Entry 6RRD (electron microscopy, 3.10 A resolution); this record covers chains A and B of the 20 polymer chains in the assembly.

Chain A:
Molecule: DNA-directed RNA polymerase I subunit RPA190
Organism: Saccharomyces cerevisiae
Notes: EC 2.7.7.6
UniProtKB: P10964 (RPA1_YEAST); numbering as in UniProt (aligned over 1-1664)
Amino-acid sequence (1664 residues; row label = number of the first residue in the row):
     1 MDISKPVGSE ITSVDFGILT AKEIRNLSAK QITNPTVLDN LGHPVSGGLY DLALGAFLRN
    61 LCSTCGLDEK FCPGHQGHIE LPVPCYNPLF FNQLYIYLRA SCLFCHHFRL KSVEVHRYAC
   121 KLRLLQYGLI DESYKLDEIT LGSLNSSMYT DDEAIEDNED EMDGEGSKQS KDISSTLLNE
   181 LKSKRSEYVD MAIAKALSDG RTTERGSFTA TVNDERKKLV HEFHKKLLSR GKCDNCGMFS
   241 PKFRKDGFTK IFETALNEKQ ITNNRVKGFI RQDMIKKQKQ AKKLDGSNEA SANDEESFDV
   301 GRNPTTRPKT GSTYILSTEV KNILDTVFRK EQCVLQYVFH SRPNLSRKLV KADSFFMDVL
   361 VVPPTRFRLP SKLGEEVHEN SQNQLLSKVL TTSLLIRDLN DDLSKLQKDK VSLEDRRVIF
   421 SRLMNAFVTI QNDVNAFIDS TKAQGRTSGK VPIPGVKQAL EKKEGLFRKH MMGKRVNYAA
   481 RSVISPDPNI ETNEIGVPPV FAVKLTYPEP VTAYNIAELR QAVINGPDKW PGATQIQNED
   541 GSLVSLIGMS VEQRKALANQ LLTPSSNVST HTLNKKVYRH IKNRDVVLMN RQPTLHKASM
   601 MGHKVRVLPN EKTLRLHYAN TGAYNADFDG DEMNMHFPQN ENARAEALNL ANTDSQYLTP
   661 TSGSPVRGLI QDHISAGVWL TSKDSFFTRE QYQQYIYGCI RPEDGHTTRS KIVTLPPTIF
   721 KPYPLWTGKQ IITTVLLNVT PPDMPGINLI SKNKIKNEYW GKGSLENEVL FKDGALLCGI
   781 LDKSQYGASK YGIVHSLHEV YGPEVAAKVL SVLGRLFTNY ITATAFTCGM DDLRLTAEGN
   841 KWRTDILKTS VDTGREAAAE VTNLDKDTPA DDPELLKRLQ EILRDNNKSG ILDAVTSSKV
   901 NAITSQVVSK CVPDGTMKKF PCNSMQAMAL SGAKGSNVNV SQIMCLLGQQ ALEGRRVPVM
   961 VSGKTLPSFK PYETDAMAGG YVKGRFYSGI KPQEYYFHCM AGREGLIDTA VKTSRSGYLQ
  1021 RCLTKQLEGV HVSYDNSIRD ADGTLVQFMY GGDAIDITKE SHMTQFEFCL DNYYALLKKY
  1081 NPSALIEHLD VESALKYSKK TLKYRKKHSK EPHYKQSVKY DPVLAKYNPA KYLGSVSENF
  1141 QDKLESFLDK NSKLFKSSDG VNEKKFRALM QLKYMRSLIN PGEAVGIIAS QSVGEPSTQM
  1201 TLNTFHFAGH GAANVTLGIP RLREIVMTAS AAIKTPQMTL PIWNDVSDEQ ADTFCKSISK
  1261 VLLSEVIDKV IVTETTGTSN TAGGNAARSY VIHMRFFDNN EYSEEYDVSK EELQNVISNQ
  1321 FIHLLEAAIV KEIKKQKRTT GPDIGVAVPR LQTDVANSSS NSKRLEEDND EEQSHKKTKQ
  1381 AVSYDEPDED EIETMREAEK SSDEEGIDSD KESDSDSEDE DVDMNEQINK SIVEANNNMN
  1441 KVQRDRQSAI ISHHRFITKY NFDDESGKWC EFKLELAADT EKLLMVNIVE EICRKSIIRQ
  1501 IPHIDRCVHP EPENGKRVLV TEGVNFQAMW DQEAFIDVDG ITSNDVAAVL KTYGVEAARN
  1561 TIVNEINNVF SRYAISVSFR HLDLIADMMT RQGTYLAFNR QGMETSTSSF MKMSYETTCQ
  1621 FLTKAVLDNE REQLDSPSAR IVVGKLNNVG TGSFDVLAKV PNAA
Disordered / not traced: 23, 142-171, 271-311, 407-416, 1154-1159, 1206-1213, 1279-1286, 1339-1432, 1664
UniProt features mapped onto this chain:
  - region: Pro992 to Glu1004 (Bridging helix)
  - binding site (Zn(2+)): Cys62, Cys65, Cys72, His75, Cys102, Cys105, Cys233, Cys236
  - binding site (Mg(2+)): Asp627, Asp629, Asp631
  - modified residue (Phosphoserine): Ser889, Ser1636

Chain B:
Molecule: DNA-directed RNA polymerase I subunit RPA135
Organism: Saccharomyces cerevisiae
Notes: EC 2.7.7.6
UniProtKB: P22138 (RPA2_YEAST); numbering as in UniProt (aligned over 1-1203)
Amino-acid sequence (1203 residues; row label = number of the first residue in the row):
     1 MSKVIKPPGQ ARTADFRTLE RESRFINPPK DKSAFPLLQE AVQPHIGSFN ALTEGPDGGL
    61 LNLGVKDIGE KVIFDGKPLN SEDEISNSGY LGNKLSVSVE QVSIAKPMSN DGVSSAVERK
   121 VYPSESRQRL TSYRGKLLLK LKWSVNNGEE NLFEVRDCGG LPVMLQSNRC HLNKMSPYEL
   181 VQHKEESDEI GGYFIVNGIE KLIRMLIVQR RNHPMAIIRP SFANRGASYS HYGIQIRSVR
   241 PDQTSQTNVL HYLNDGQVTF RFSWRKNEYL VPVVMILKAL CHTSDREIFD GIIGNDVKDS
   301 FLTDRLELLL RGFKKRYPHL QNRTQVLQYL GDKFRVVFQA SPDQSDLEVG QEVLDRIVLV
   361 HLGKDGSQDK FRMLLFMIRK LYSLVAGECS PDNPDATQHQ EVLLGGFLYG MILKEKIDEY
   421 LQNIIAQVRM DINRGMAINF KDKRYMSRVL MRVNENIGSK MQYFLSTGNL VSQSGLDLQQ
   481 VSGYTVVAEK INFYRFISHF RMVHRGSFFA QLKTTTVRKL LPESWGFLCP VHTPDGSPCG
   541 LLNHFAHKCR ISTQQSDVSR IPSILYSLGV APASHTFAAG PSLCCVQIDG KIIGWVSHEQ
   601 GKIIADTLRY WKVEGKTPGL PIDLEIGYVP PSTRGQYPGL YLFGGHSRML RPVRYLPLDK
   661 EDIVGPFEQV YMNIAVTPQE IQNNVHTHVE FTPTNILSIL ANLTPFSDFN QSPRNMYQCQ
   721 MGKQTMGTPG VALCHRSDNK LYRLQTGQTP IVKANLYDDY GMDNFPNGFN AVVAVISYTG
   781 YDMDDAMIIN KSADERGFGY GTMYKTEKVD LALNRNRGDP ITQHFGFGND EWPKEWLEKL
   841 DEDGLPYIGT YVEEGDPICA YFDDTLNKTK IKTYHSSEPA YIEEVNLIGD ESNKFQELQT
   901 VSIKYRIRRT PQIGDKFSSR HGQKGVCSRK WPTIDMPFSE TGIQPDIIIN PHAFPSRMTI
   961 GMFVESLAGK AGALHGIAQD STPWIFNEDD TPADYFGEQL AKAGYNYHGN EPMYSGATGE
  1021 ELRADIYVGV VYYQRLRHMV NDKFQVRSTG PVNSLTMQPV KGRKRHGGIR VGEMERDALI
  1081 GHGTSFLLQD RLLNSSDYTQ ASVCRECGSI LTTQQSVPRI GSISTVCCRR CSMRFEDAKK
  1141 LLTKSEDGEK IFIDDSQIWE DGQGNKFVGG NETTTVAIPF VLKYLDSELS AMGIRLRYNV
  1201 EPK
Disordered / not traced: 1-11, 112-116, 1141-1147
UniProt features mapped onto this chain:
  - zinc finger: Cys1104 to Cys1131 (C4-type)
  - modified residue: Ser2 (N-acetylserine), Ser81 (Phosphoserine), Ser1156 (Phosphoserine)
  - mutagenesis: Cys1104 (C1104A: No effect; when associated with A-1107; A-1128 and A-1131), Cys1107 (C1107A: Lethal. Abolishes recruitment of RPA1 to Pol I. No effect; when associated with A-1104; A-1128 and A-1131), Cys1127 (C1127R: Responsible of suppression of RPA190-5 and RPA190-1 mutations), Cys1128 (C1128A: No effect; when associated with A-1104; A-1107 and A-1131), Cys1131 (C1131A: No effect; when associated with A-1104; A-1107 and A-1128)

Interface between chain A and chain B:
Contacting residue pairs - 384 pairs, chain A then chain B:
  Met1(A) - Asn1094(B)
  Met1(A) - Tyr1098(B)  hydrophobic
  Lys5(A) - Gln1100(B)  hydrogen bond (backbone-side chain)
  Val7(A) - Tyr1098(B)
  Val7(A) - Gln1100(B)
  Val7(A) - Thr1175(B)
  Val7(A) - Val1176(B)  hydrophobic
  Val7(A) - Ala1177(B)
  Ser9(A) - Thr1174(B)  hydrogen bond
  Ser9(A) - Thr1175(B)
  Ser9(A) - Val1176(B)
  Ser9(A) - Val1200(B)
  Ser9(A) - Pro1202(B)  hydrogen bond (side chain-backbone)
  Glu10(A) - Val1200(B)
  Glu10(A) - Glu1201(B)
  Glu10(A) - Pro1202(B)
  Ile11(A) - Ile1178(B)  hydrophobic
  Ile11(A) - Tyr1198(B)  hydrophobic
  Ile11(A) - Asn1199(B)
  Thr12(A) - Asn1199(B)  hydrogen bond (side chain-backbone)
  Thr12(A) - Glu1201(B)  hydrogen bond
  Thr12(A) - Pro1202(B)
  Ser13(A) - Arg1197(B)
  Ser13(A) - Tyr1198(B)
  Ser13(A) - Asn1199(B)  hydrogen bond
  Val14(A) - Leu1196(B)  hydrophobic
  Val14(A) - Arg1197(B)
  Val14(A) - Tyr1198(B)  hydrophobic
  Asp15(A) - Arg1195(B)
  Asp15(A) - Leu1196(B)
  Asp15(A) - Arg1197(B)  hydrogen bond (backbone-backbone)
  Asp15(A) - Asn1199(B)
  Phe16(A) - Arg1195(B)
  Phe16(A) - Leu1196(B)  hydrophobic
  Gly17(A) - Ile1194(B)
  Gly17(A) - Arg1195(B)  hydrogen bond (backbone-backbone)
  Ile18(A) - Gly1193(B)
  Leu19(A) - Arg1130(B)
  Leu19(A) - Ser1190(B)
  Leu19(A) - Gly1193(B)  hydrogen bond (backbone-backbone)
  Leu19(A) - Arg1195(B)
  Asn26(A) - Arg1129(B)
  Asn26(A) - Arg1130(B)  hydrogen bond (side chain-backbone)
  Asn26(A) - Ser1132(B)
  Leu27(A) - Thr1112(B)
  Leu27(A) - Arg1129(B)  hydrogen bond (backbone-side chain)
  Leu27(A) - Arg1130(B)
  Ala29(A) - Arg1129(B)
  Lys30(A) - Arg1129(B)
  Ser63(A) - Gly1162(B)
  Ser63(A) - Gln1163(B)  hydrogen bond (backbone-backbone)
  Thr64(A) - Gln1114(B)  hydrogen bond (backbone-side chain)
  Thr64(A) - Val1117(B)
  Thr64(A) - Arg1129(B)
  Thr64(A) - Asp1161(B)
  Thr64(A) - Gly1162(B)  hydrogen bond (backbone-backbone)
  Cys65(A) - Gln1114(B)
  Cys65(A) - Gln1115(B)  hydrogen bond (side chain-backbone)
  Cys65(A) - Val1117(B)
  Leu67(A) - Gln1115(B)
  His75(A) - Thr1113(B)
  His75(A) - Gln1114(B)
  Gln76(A) - Leu1111(B)
  Gln76(A) - Ser1190(B)
  Asn87(A) - Met1192(B)  hydrogen bond (side chain-backbone)
  Leu89(A) - Met1192(B)  hydrophobic
  Leu89(A) - Ile1194(B)  hydrophobic
  Met357(A) - Ala1191(B)
  Val361(A) - Ser1190(B)
  Val361(A) - Ala1191(B)
  Arg366(A) - Phe1180(B)
  Phe367(A) - Leu1055(B)
  Phe367(A) - Phe1180(B)  hydrophobic
  Phe367(A) - Ser1187(B)
  Glu376(A) - Asn814(B)
  Ile438(A) - Ala1191(B)
  Val456(A) - Glu1188(B)
  Val456(A) - Met1192(B)
  Lys457(A) - Met1192(B)
  Leu460(A) - Leu1185(B)  hydrophobic
  Leu460(A) - Met1192(B)  hydrophobic
  Leu466(A) - Val1181(B)  hydrophobic
  Leu466(A) - Tyr1184(B)  hydrophobic
  Phe467(A) - Leu1185(B)  hydrophobic
  Arg468(A) - Arg1070(B)  hydrogen bond (backbone-side chain)
  Lys469(A) - Arg1070(B)  hydrogen bond (backbone-side chain)
  His470(A) - Thr1056(B)
  His470(A) - Gln1058(B)  hydrogen bond (backbone-side chain)
  His470(A) - Val1181(B)
  Met471(A) - Val1181(B)
  Met471(A) - Leu1185(B)  hydrophobic
  Met472(A) - Gly1072(B)
  Met472(A) - Glu1073(B)
  Met472(A) - Arg1076(B)
  Gly473(A) - Arg1070(B)
  Gly473(A) - Val1071(B)
  Lys474(A) - Gln1058(B)
  Lys474(A) - Ile1069(B)
  Lys474(A) - Arg1070(B)
  Lys474(A) - Val1071(B)  hydrogen bond (backbone-backbone)
  Lys474(A) - Leu1092(B)  hydrogen bond (side chain-backbone)
  Lys474(A) - Ser1096(B)
  Lys474(A) - Asp1097(B)  salt bridge
  Lys474(A) - Pro1179(B)
  Arg475(A) - Pro1059(B)
  Arg475(A) - Val1060(B)
  Arg475(A) - Lys1061(B)
  Arg475(A) - Gly1068(B)  hydrogen bond (side chain-backbone)
  Arg475(A) - Ile1069(B)
  Arg475(A) - Arg1070(B)
  Arg475(A) - Ser1096(B)  hydrogen bond (backbone-side chain)
  Val476(A) - Gly1068(B)
  Val476(A) - Ile1069(B)  hydrogen bond (backbone-backbone)
  Val476(A) - Val1071(B)  hydrophobic
  Val476(A) - Arg1091(B)
  Val476(A) - Ser1095(B)
  Asn477(A) - Arg1047(B)  hydrogen bond
  Asn477(A) - Ser1048(B)
  Asn477(A) - Pro1059(B)
  Asn477(A) - Arg1091(B)  hydrogen bond (backbone-side chain)
  Asn477(A) - Ser1095(B)  hydrogen bond (backbone-backbone)
  Tyr478(A) - Arg1047(B)  hydrogen bond (backbone-backbone)
  Tyr478(A) - Ser1048(B)  hydrogen bond (backbone-backbone)
  Ala479(A) - Val1046(B)
  Ala479(A) - Arg1047(B)  hydrogen bond (backbone-backbone)
  Ala479(A) - Ile1069(B)  hydrophobic
  Ala479(A) - Arg1091(B)
  Ala480(A) - Gln1045(B)
  Ala480(A) - Val1046(B)  hydrophobic
  Arg481(A) - Phe1044(B)
  Arg481(A) - Gln1045(B)  hydrogen bond (backbone-backbone)
  Arg481(A) - Ile1069(B)
  Ser482(A) - Phe1044(B)
  Pro486(A) - Tyr781(B)
  Pro486(A) - Ser928(B)
  Asp487(A) - Tyr781(B)  hydrogen bond
  Pro488(A) - Gly780(B)
  Pro488(A) - Tyr781(B)
  Asn489(A) - Tyr781(B)  hydrogen bond
  Phe501(A) - Phe1044(B)  hydrophobic
  Phe501(A) - Val1046(B)  hydrophobic
  Lys504(A) - Ser1048(B)
  Leu505(A) - Arg1047(B)
  Leu588(A) - Leu1087(B)  hydrophobic
  Asn590(A) - Glu1075(B)
  Gln592(A) - Glu1075(B)
  Thr594(A) - Met1074(B)
  Thr594(A) - Glu1075(B)
  Thr594(A) - Ala1078(B)
  Lys597(A) - Ala1078(B)
  Lys597(A) - Gly1081(B)
  Lys597(A) - His1082(B)  hydrogen bond (backbone-side chain)
  Met600(A) - Glu1075(B)
  Met600(A) - Leu1079(B)  hydrophobic
  Met600(A) - His1082(B)  hydrogen bond (backbone-side chain)
  Thr613(A) - Ile913(B)
  Arg615(A) - Tyr781(B)
  Arg615(A) - Ile913(B)
  Arg615(A) - Ser928(B)  hydrogen bond (side chain-backbone)
  Tyr618(A) - Gly780(B)  hydrogen bond (side chain-backbone)
  Tyr618(A) - Tyr781(B)
  Tyr618(A) - Asp782(B)  hydrogen bond (side chain-backbone)
  Tyr618(A) - Met783(B)  hydrophobic
  Asp627(A) - Asp785(B)
  Phe628(A) - Asp785(B)
  Phe628(A) - Val926(B)
  Asp629(A) - Asp785(B)
  Asp629(A) - Lys916(B)
  Asp629(A) - Val926(B)
  Gly630(A) - Val926(B)
  Glu632(A) - Lys1043(B)
  Asn634(A) - Ile1069(B)
  His636(A) - Ile1069(B)
  His636(A) - Val1071(B)
  His636(A) - Arg1091(B)  hydrogen bond
  Phe637(A) - Arg1091(B)  hydrogen bond (backbone-side chain)
  Pro638(A) - Asp1090(B)
  Gln639(A) - Asp1090(B)  hydrogen bond (backbone-side chain)
  Asn640(A) - Asp1090(B)
  Asn642(A) - Phe1086(B)
  Ala643(A) - Phe1086(B)
  Ala643(A) - Leu1087(B)
  Ala643(A) - Asp1090(B)
  Glu646(A) - Thr1084(B)  hydrogen bond
  Glu646(A) - Phe1086(B)  hydrogen bond (side chain-backbone)
  Glu646(A) - Leu1087(B)  hydrogen bond (side chain-backbone)
  Ala651(A) - His1082(B)
  Gln656(A) - His1082(B)  hydrogen bond
  Gln671(A) - Met783(B)
  Gln671(A) - Asp784(B)  hydrogen bond
  Gln671(A) - Asn950(B)
  Gln671(A) - His952(B)  hydrogen bond (backbone-side chain)
  Asp672(A) - Ser777(B)
  Asp672(A) - Asp782(B)
  Asp672(A) - Met783(B)
  Asp672(A) - Asn950(B)
  Asp672(A) - His952(B)  salt bridge
  His673(A) - Met783(B)
  Ser675(A) - His952(B)
  Trp679(A) - Arg1023(B)
  Gln691(A) - Glu1020(B)
  Thr818(A) - Thr779(B)
  Ile821(A) - Ser777(B)
  Ile821(A) - Tyr778(B)
  Thr822(A) - Tyr778(B)  hydrogen bond (side chain-backbone)
  Thr822(A) - Ser1015(B)  hydrogen bond (backbone-side chain)
  Thr822(A) - Ala1017(B)
  Thr824(A) - Arg1023(B)
  Ala825(A) - Ile776(B)  hydrophobic
  Ala825(A) - Ser777(B)
  Ala825(A) - Leu1022(B)  hydrophobic
  Ala825(A) - Arg1023(B)  hydrogen bond (backbone-side chain)
  Phe826(A) - Ile776(B)
  Phe826(A) - Ser777(B)  hydrogen bond (backbone-backbone)
  Phe826(A) - Pro951(B)  hydrophobic
  Phe826(A) - His952(B)
  Thr827(A) - Val775(B)  hydrogen bond (side chain-backbone)
  Thr827(A) - Asp1025(B)
  Thr827(A) - Ile1026(B)
  Thr827(A) - Tyr1027(B)  hydrogen bond (side chain-backbone)
  Cys828(A) - Val775(B)
  Cys828(A) - Pro951(B)  hydrophobic
  Cys828(A) - Phe963(B)
  Cys828(A) - Tyr1027(B)
  Gly829(A) - Phe963(B)
  Gly829(A) - Tyr1027(B)
  Met830(A) - Phe963(B)  hydrophobic
  Met830(A) - Val964(B)  hydrophobic
  Met830(A) - Leu967(B)  hydrophobic
  Met830(A) - Ala993(B)  hydrophobic
  Met830(A) - His1008(B)
  Met830(A) - Tyr1027(B)
  Asp831(A) - His1008(B)
  Asp831(A) - Asn1010(B)
  Leu833(A) - Ile960(B)  hydrophobic
  Arg834(A) - Ala993(B)
  Arg834(A) - Asp994(B)  salt bridge
  Arg834(A) - Tyr1007(B)
  Arg834(A) - His1008(B)  hydrogen bond
  Arg843(A) - Glu988(B)  salt bridge
  Gln880(A) - Ser632(B)
  Gln880(A) - Thr633(B)  hydrogen bond (side chain-backbone)
  Arg884(A) - Ser632(B)
  Arg884(A) - Thr633(B)  hydrogen bond (side chain-backbone)
  Arg884(A) - Arg634(B)  hydrogen bond (side chain-backbone)
  Arg884(A) - Gly635(B)
  Met925(A) - Pro955(B)  hydrophobic
  Met928(A) - Pro951(B)
  Met928(A) - His952(B)
  Met928(A) - Pro955(B)  hydrophobic
  Ala933(A) - His952(B)
  Lys934(A) - Asp784(B)  salt bridge
  Lys934(A) - His952(B)  hydrogen bond (side chain-backbone)
  Lys934(A) - Pro955(B)
  Lys934(A) - Ser956(B)
  Asn939(A) - Pro955(B)
  Asn939(A) - Met958(B)
  Gln942(A) - Met958(B)
  Ile943(A) - Ile960(B)  hydrophobic
  Glu953(A) - Lys519(B)  salt bridge
  Pro958(A) - Pro522(B)
  Met960(A) - Pro522(B)
  Met960(A) - Glu523(B)
  Met960(A) - Val670(B)  hydrophobic
  Val961(A) - Gln636(B)
  Ser962(A) - Val670(B)  hydrogen bond (side chain-backbone)
  Ser962(A) - Tyr671(B)
  Lys964(A) - Val670(B)
  Lys964(A) - Met672(B)  hydrogen bond (side chain-backbone)
  Lys964(A) - Asn673(B)
  Thr965(A) - Pro522(B)
  Leu966(A) - Trp525(B)  hydrophobic
  Pro967(A) - Trp525(B)
  Pro967(A) - Gln669(B)
  Pro967(A) - Met672(B)
  Pro967(A) - Asn673(B)
  Pro967(A) - Ile674(B)  hydrogen bond (backbone-backbone)
  Ser968(A) - Ile674(B)
  Ser968(A) - Val676(B)
  Ser968(A) - His686(B)  hydrogen bond (backbone-side chain)
  Phe969(A) - Asn673(B)  hydrogen bond (backbone-side chain)
  Lys970(A) - Val685(B)
  Pro971(A) - Asn673(B)
  Phe986(A) - Phe709(B)
  Phe986(A) - Asn710(B)
  Phe986(A) - Gln711(B)
  Phe986(A) - Met958(B)  hydrophobic
  Phe986(A) - Ile960(B)
  Tyr987(A) - Phe709(B)
  Tyr987(A) - Thr991(B)
  Tyr987(A) - Ala993(B)
  Ser988(A) - Phe709(B)
  Ser988(A) - Asn987(B)
  Ser988(A) - Glu988(B)
  Gly989(A) - Asp708(B)
  Gly989(A) - Phe709(B)
  Ile990(A) - Asp708(B)  hydrogen bond (backbone-backbone)
  Ile990(A) - Trp984(B)  hydrogen bond (backbone-side chain)
  Lys991(A) - Glu680(B)  salt bridge
  Lys991(A) - Trp984(B)
  Pro992(A) - Trp525(B)
  Pro992(A) - Val676(B)  hydrophobic
  Pro992(A) - Pro693(B)  hydrophobic
  Pro992(A) - Trp984(B)
  Gln993(A) - Val676(B)
  Gln993(A) - Glu680(B)  hydrogen bond
  Tyr995(A) - Val531(B)
  Tyr995(A) - Leu697(B)  hydrophobic
  Tyr995(A) - Ser707(B)
  Tyr995(A) - Asn715(B)
  Tyr995(A) - Trp984(B)  hydrophobic
  Tyr996(A) - Leu520(B)
  Tyr996(A) - Leu521(B)  hydrogen bond (side chain-backbone)
  Tyr996(A) - Ser524(B)
  Tyr996(A) - Trp525(B)  hydrophobic
  Tyr996(A) - Pro530(B)  hydrophobic
  His998(A) - Gln711(B)
  His998(A) - Ser712(B)  hydrogen bond (side chain-backbone)
  Cys999(A) - Leu520(B)
  Cys999(A) - Pro530(B)  hydrophobic
  Cys999(A) - Val531(B)  hydrophobic
  Cys999(A) - Ser712(B)
  Cys999(A) - Met716(B)
  Met1000(A) - Leu520(B)  hydrophobic
  Met1000(A) - Pro522(B)  hydrophobic
  Arg1003(A) - Arg518(B)  hydrogen bond (side chain-backbone)
  Arg1003(A) - Leu520(B)
  Arg1003(A) - Pro530(B)
  Arg1003(A) - Thr533(B)
  Arg1003(A) - Gly540(B)
  Arg1003(A) - Met716(B)
  Leu1006(A) - Asp535(B)
  Ile1007(A) - Thr515(B)
  Ile1007(A) - Arg518(B)
  Ile1007(A) - Cys539(B)
  Ala1010(A) - Gly536(B)
  Thr1024(A) - Asp1077(B)  hydrogen bond
  Glu1028(A) - Arg1076(B)  salt bridge
  Glu1028(A) - Ile1080(B)
  Ala1184(A) - Ile1080(B)
  Ile1187(A) - Asp1077(B)
  Ile1187(A) - Ile1080(B)  hydrophobic
  Ile1187(A) - Gly1081(B)
  Gln1191(A) - Asp1077(B)  hydrogen bond (side chain-backbone)
  Gln1191(A) - Ala1078(B)
  Gln1336(A) - Lys315(B)
  Glu1481(A) - Lys315(B)
  Lys1482(A) - Asp304(B)  salt bridge
  Lys1482(A) - Glu307(B)  salt bridge
  Lys1482(A) - Leu308(B)
  Leu1484(A) - Arg305(B)
  Leu1484(A) - Leu308(B)  hydrophobic
  Asn1487(A) - Arg305(B)  hydrogen bond
  Cys1619(A) - Met1192(B)  hydrophobic
  Leu1622(A) - Leu1189(B)  hydrophobic
  Leu1622(A) - Ile1194(B)  hydrophobic
  Val1626(A) - Ile1194(B)  hydrophobic
  Arg1631(A) - Asn1199(B)
  Pro1637(A) - Ile1080(B)  hydrophobic
  Ser1638(A) - Arg1076(B)
  Ile1641(A) - Arg1076(B)
  Ile1641(A) - Leu1088(B)  hydrophobic
  Ile1641(A) - Leu1092(B)  hydrophobic
  Val1642(A) - Pro1179(B)
  Val1642(A) - Leu1182(B)
  Val1643(A) - Pro1179(B)
  Gly1644(A) - Leu1093(B)
  Gly1644(A) - Ala1177(B)
  Gly1644(A) - Pro1179(B)
  Lys1645(A) - Gln1089(B)
  Leu1646(A) - Ser1085(B)
  Leu1646(A) - Phe1086(B)  hydrophobic
  Leu1646(A) - Gln1089(B)  hydrogen bond (backbone-side chain)
  Asn1647(A) - Ile1080(B)
  Asn1647(A) - Ser1085(B)  hydrogen bond (backbone-side chain)
  Asn1647(A) - Leu1088(B)
  Val1649(A) - Gly1083(B)
  Val1649(A) - Ser1085(B)  hydrogen bond (backbone-side chain)
  Gly1650(A) - Gly1083(B)
  Thr1651(A) - Gly1083(B)  hydrogen bond (backbone-backbone)
  Thr1651(A) - Thr1084(B)
  Thr1651(A) - Ser1085(B)  hydrogen bond (side chain-backbone)
  Thr1651(A) - Phe1086(B)
  Gly1652(A) - Ser1085(B)
Interface residues without a listed pair, chain A (196 interface residues in all): Gly8, Arg25, Gly66, Pro363, Pro364, Phe437, Ala459, Val483, Ser485, Arg591, Leu595, His596, Lys612, Ala647, Leu650, Ile670, Ala823, Gly935, Arg985, Gly1002, Arg1021, Lys1025, Ile1188, Glu1332, Arg1338, Asn1648
Interface residues without a listed pair, chain B (191 interface residues in all): Asp255, Ser390, Gln398, Cys529, Ser537, Asn543, Ala675, Ile696, Pro713, Ala786, Gln912, Thr1018, Val1040, Thr1049, Ser1054, Arg1134, Lys1183, Asp1186, Lys1203

In short:
Chain A and chain B form an interface of 196 and 191 residues respectively; the contacts include 77 hydrogen
bonds and 10 salt bridges. Polar contacts include Lys474(A)-Asp1097(B), Asp672(A)-His952(B) and
Arg834(A)-Asp994(B).
Chain A is DNA-directed RNA polymerase I subunit RPA190 and chain B is DNA-directed RNA polymerase I subunit
RPA135, both from Saccharomyces cerevisiae; the structure, RNA Polymerase I Pre-initiation complex DNA opening
intermediate 1, was determined by electron microscopy (same publication as 6RQH, 6RQL, 6RQT, 6RUI, 6RUO and
6RWE).
